6CE9 - chains M and L of the 8 polymer chains in the assembly; structure by electron microscopy, 4.30 A resolution (low resolution: residue-level contacts below are approximate; hydrogen-bond / salt-bridge calls are withheld).

== Chain M ==
Molecule: Insulin receptor
Source organism: Homo sapiens
Notes: EC 2.7.10.1
UniProt: P06213 (INSR_HUMAN), isoform P06213-2; residues 691-720 here correspond to UniProt positions 718-747 (UniProt number = residue number + 27)
Amino-acid sequence (30 residues; numbered 691 to 720; the number before each row is that of its first residue):
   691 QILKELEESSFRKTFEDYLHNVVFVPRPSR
UniProt features mapped onto this chain:
  - region: Glu-706 to Phe-714 (Insulin-binding)

== Chain L ==
Molecule: Insulin B chain
UniProt: P01318 (INS_SHEEP); residues 1-30 here correspond to UniProt positions 25-54 (UniProt number = residue number + 24)
Amino-acid sequence (30 residues; each row starts with the number of its first residue):
     1 FVNQHLCGSHLVEALYLVCGERGFFYTPKA

== Chain M / chain L interface ==
Contacting residue pairs (7; chain M residue first):
  His-710(M) with Gly-8(L); Val-12(L)
  Pro-716(M) with Phe-25(L)
  Arg-717(M) with Gly-23(L); Phe-24(L); Phe-25(L)
  Ser-719(M) with Phe-25(L)
Also at the interface, not in a pair above, chain M (5 interface residues in all): Lys-703
Also at the interface, not in a pair above, chain L (7 interface residues in all): Cys-7, Tyr-26
Interface features reported in the paper:
  - pairs named by the authors: Pro-716(M)/Tyr-26(L), Pro-716(M)/Phe-25(L), Ser-719(M)/Phe-25(L)
  - interface residues, chain M: His-710(M)
  - interface residues, chain L: Gly-8(L), Val-12(L)

== Overview ==
5 residues of chain M and 7 residues of chain L are in contact. The paper describes contacts between
Pro-716(M) and Tyr-26(L), Pro-716(M) and Phe-25(L) and Ser-719(M) and Phe-25(L). From the paper: interface
residues His-710(M) and Gly-8(L) among others.
Chain M is Insulin receptor (Homo sapiens) and chain L is Insulin B chain; the structure, Insulin Receptor
ectodomain in complex with two insulin molecules, was determined by electron microscopy together with 6CE7 and
6CEB from the same study.
